PDB entry 7CQX | X-ray diffraction, 2.30 A resolution | chains A and B of the 3 polymer chains in the assembly

== Chain A (and B) ==
Name: Type III glutamate--ammonia ligase
Organism: Rhodovulum sp. 12E13
Notes: EC 6.3.1.2; chain B of this document is another copy of the same molecule, construct and numbering; everything in this record applies to it too
UniProtKB: A0A369R1N0 (A0A369R1N0_9RHOB); residue numbers follow UniProt; this construct covers 1-430
Chain sequence (450 residues; numbered -19 to 430; the number before each row is that of its first residue; numbers below 1 keep their minus sign (Met-19 is residue -19)):
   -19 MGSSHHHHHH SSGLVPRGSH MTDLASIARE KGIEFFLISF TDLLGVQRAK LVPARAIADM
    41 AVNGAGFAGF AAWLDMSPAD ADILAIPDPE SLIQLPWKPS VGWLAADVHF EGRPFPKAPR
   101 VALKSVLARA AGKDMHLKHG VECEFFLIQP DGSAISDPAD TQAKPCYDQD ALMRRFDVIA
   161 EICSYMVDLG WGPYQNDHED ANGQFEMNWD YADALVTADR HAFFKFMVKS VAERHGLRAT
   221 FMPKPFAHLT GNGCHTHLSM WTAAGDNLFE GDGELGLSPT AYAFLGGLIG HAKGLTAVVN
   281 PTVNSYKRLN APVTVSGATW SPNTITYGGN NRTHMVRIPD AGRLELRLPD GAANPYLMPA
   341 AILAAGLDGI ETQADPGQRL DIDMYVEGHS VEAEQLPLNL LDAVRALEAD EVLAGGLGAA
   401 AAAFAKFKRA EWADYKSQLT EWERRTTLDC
Unresolved in the structure: -19 to 0, 292-300
Differences from the reference sequence: initiating methionine (-19); expression tag (-18 to 0)
Small-molecule neighbours: ADP (adenosine-5'-diphosphate): Lys118, His119, Gly120, Val121, Tyr174, Gln175, Trp189, Asp190, Tyr191, His237, Leu238, Ser239, Trp241, Asn247, Arg312, Arg317, Pro319, Gly322, Arg323
From the paper describing this entry:
  - conformationally variable residues (loop rearrangement): Lys287 to Ile305
  - mutagenesis - Y147A, Y174A, R317A: decreased stability
  - catalytic residues: Asp177, Glu186 (proposed by the authors, not directly observed)

== How chain A and chain B interact ==
Contacting residue pairs (53):
  Phe15(A) - Phe156(B)  hydrophobic
  Phe15(A) - Ala160(B)
  Phe15(A) - Cys163(B)  hydrophobic
  Leu17(A) - Met153(B)  hydrophobic
  Ser19(A) - Gln149(B)  hydrogen bond
  Val26(A) - Gln142(B)
  Val26(A) - Asp148(B)
  Gln27(A) - Tyr147(B)
  Gln27(A) - Gln149(B)  hydrogen bond (backbone-backbone)
  Arg28(A) - Lys144(B)  hydrogen bond (side chain-backbone)
  Arg28(A) - Pro145(B)
  Arg28(A) - Cys146(B)  hydrogen bond (side chain-backbone)
  Arg28(A) - Tyr147(B)
  Ala29(A) - Tyr147(B)  hydrogen bond (backbone-backbone)
  Ala29(A) - Gln149(B)
  Ala29(A) - Leu152(B)
  Lys30(A) - Gln175(B)  hydrogen bond
  Lys30(A) - Asn176(B)
  Lys30(A) - Asp177(B)  salt bridge
  Leu31(A) - Leu152(B)
  Leu31(A) - Phe156(B)  hydrophobic
  Leu31(A) - Gln175(B)
  Leu31(A) - Asn176(B)  hydrogen bond (backbone-backbone)
  Val32(A) - Tyr174(B)
  Pro33(A) - Pro173(B)
  Pro33(A) - Tyr174(B)
  Arg35(A) - Gly172(B)
  Arg35(A) - Pro173(B)  hydrogen bond (side chain-backbone)
  Ala36(A) - Tyr174(B)
  Met40(A) - Tyr174(B)
  Phe47(A) - Tyr147(B)  hydrophobic
  Ala48(A) - Tyr147(B)  hydrogen bond (backbone-side chain)
  Phe50(A) - Lys144(B)  hydrogen bond (backbone-side chain)
  Ala51(A) - Lys144(B)
  Ala51(A) - Cys146(B)  hydrophobic
  Ala52(A) - Lys144(B)  hydrogen bond (backbone-side chain)
  Trp53(A) - Lys144(B)
  Ser57(A) - Asp363(B)  hydrogen bond
  Pro58(A) - Arg312(B)  hydrogen bond (backbone-backbone)
  Pro58(A) - Thr313(B)
  Pro58(A) - Asp363(B)
  Ala59(A) - Asn310(B)
  Ala59(A) - Asn311(B)
  Ala59(A) - Asp363(B)
  Ala61(A) - Asn310(B)
  Asp62(A) - Arg312(B)  salt bridge
  Leu75(A) - Met153(B)  hydrophobic
  Lys78(A) - Phe156(B)
  Val81(A) - Phe156(B)  hydrophobic
  Trp83(A) - Gln149(B)
  Phe206(A) - Gln149(B)
  Phe206(A) - Asp150(B)
  Glu213(A) - Arg154(B)  salt bridge
Interface residues without a listed pair, chain A (33 interface residues in all): Gly46, Asp60
Interface residues without a listed pair, chain B (32 interface residues in all): Asp157, Ile159, Ser164, Val167, Asp190, Ile362, Tyr365

== In short ==
33 residues of chain A face 32 of chain B across their interface; the contacts include 13 hydrogen bonds and 3
salt bridges. Polar pairs include Lys30(A)-Asp177(B), Asp62(A)-Arg312(B) and Glu213(A)-Arg154(B). Bound to
chain A: ADP. The paper reports catalytic residues Asp177(A) and Glu186(A); Y147A, Y174A and R317A of chain A
reduce stability.
Both chains are Type III glutamate--ammonia ligase (Rhodovulum sp. 12E13). Entry 7CQX (GmaS/ADP
complex-Conformation 2) was determined by X-ray diffraction, deposited together with 7CQL, 7CQN, 7CQQ, 7CQU
and 7CQW.
